6VF9 - chains A and P of the 4 polymer chains in the assembly; structure by X-ray diffraction, 1.56 A resolution.

# Chain A
Molecule: DNA-directed DNA/RNA polymerase mu
Organism: Homo sapiens
Notes: EC 2.7.7.7
Reference sequence: Q9NP87 (DPOLM_HUMAN); numbering as in UniProt; present here: 132-397, 410-494
Chain sequence (356 residues; row label = number of the first residue in the row; note: 12 numbers in that range are skipped by the numbering (no residue carries them; nothing is unmodelled there)):
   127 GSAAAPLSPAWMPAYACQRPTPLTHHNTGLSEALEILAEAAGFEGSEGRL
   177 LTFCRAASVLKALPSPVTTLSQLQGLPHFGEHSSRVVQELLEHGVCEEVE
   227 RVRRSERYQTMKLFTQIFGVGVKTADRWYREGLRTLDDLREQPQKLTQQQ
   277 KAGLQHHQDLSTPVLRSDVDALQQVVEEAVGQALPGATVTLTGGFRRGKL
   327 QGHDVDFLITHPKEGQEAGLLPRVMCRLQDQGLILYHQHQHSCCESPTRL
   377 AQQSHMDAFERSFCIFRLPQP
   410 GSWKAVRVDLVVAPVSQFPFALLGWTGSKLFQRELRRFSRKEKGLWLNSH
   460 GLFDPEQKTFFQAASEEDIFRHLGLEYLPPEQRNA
Unresolved in the structure: 127-136, 365-384
Covalent attachments: 2,3-dihydroxy-1,4-dithiobutane (DTT) linked to Cys180
Differences from the reference sequence: expression tag (127-131); conflict Gly410 (Pro in Q9NP87)
Ion coordination: Na+ site 1: Thr241, Ile243, Val246 (shared with DT3(P) of chain P); Mg2+: Asp330, Asp332, Asp418; Na+ site 2: Asp330, Asp332
Curated features (UniProtKB/Swiss-Prot):
  - region: Arg323 to Asp332 (Involved in ssDNA binding)
  - binding site (Mg(2+)): Asp330, Asp332, Asp418
  - site: Gly433 (Responsible for the low discrimination between dNTP and rNTP)

# Chain P
Molecule: 4-nt DNA strand
Sequence (4 nucleotides; row label = number of the first residue in the row):
     1 CGTA
Ion coordination: Na+: DT3 (shared with Thr241(A), Ile243(A), Val246(A) of chain A)

# Chain A / chain P interface
Pairs across the interface - 18 pairs, chain A then chain P:
  Ile243(A) - DT3(P)  phosphate contact
  Phe244(A) - DT3(P)  sugar contact
  Gly245(A) - DG2(P)  phosphate contact
  Gly245(A) - DT3(P)  hydrogen bond to the phosphate
  Val246(A) - DG2(P)  hydrogen bond to the phosphate
  Val246(A) - DT3(P)  hydrogen bond to the phosphate
  Gly247(A) - DG2(P)  hydrogen bond to the phosphate
  Lys249(A) - DC1(P)  sugar contact
  Lys249(A) - DG2(P)  phosphate contact
  Thr250(A) - DC1(P)  hydrogen bond to the phosphate
  Thr250(A) - DG2(P)  hydrogen bond to the phosphate
  Gln275(A) - DG2(P)  sugar contact
  Phe389(A) - DT3(P)  base contact
  Phe389(A) - DA4(P)  sugar contact
  Arg416(A) - DT3(P)  hydrogen bond to the phosphate
  Arg416(A) - DA4(P)  salt bridge to the phosphate
  Asp418(A) - DA4(P)  sugar contact
  Trp434(A) - DA4(P)  sugar contact
Interface residues without a listed pair, chain A (16 interface residues in all): Val248, Asp330, Asp332, Gln441

# In short
Chain A and chain P form an interface of 16 and 4 residues respectively; the contacts include 7 hydrogen bonds
and 1 salt bridge. Polar pairs include Gly245(A)-DT3(P), Val246(A)-DG2(P) and Val246(A)-DT3(P). UniProt lists
3 Mg2+-binding residues on chain A.
Chain A is DNA-directed DNA/RNA polymerase mu (Homo sapiens) and chain P is a 4-nt DNA strand; the structure,
DNA Polymerase Mu, 8-oxorGTP:Ct Ternary Complex, 50 mM Mg2+ (2160 min), was determined by X-ray diffraction
together with 6VEZ, 6VF0, 6VF1, 6VF2, 6VF3, 6VF4 and 7 further entries from the same study.
